4YBZ - chains A and C of the 4 polymer chains in the assembly; structure by X-ray diffraction, 2.10 A resolution.

# Chain A (and C)
Molecule: alpha subunit of Acyl-CoA synthetase (NDP forming)
From: Korarchaeum cryptofilum (strain OPF8)
Notes: chain C of this document is another copy of the same molecule, construct and numbering; everything in this record applies to it too
Reference sequence: B1L3C9 (B1L3C9_KORCO); residue numbers follow UniProt; this construct covers 1-464
Amino-acid sequence (464 residues; row label = number of the first residue in the row):
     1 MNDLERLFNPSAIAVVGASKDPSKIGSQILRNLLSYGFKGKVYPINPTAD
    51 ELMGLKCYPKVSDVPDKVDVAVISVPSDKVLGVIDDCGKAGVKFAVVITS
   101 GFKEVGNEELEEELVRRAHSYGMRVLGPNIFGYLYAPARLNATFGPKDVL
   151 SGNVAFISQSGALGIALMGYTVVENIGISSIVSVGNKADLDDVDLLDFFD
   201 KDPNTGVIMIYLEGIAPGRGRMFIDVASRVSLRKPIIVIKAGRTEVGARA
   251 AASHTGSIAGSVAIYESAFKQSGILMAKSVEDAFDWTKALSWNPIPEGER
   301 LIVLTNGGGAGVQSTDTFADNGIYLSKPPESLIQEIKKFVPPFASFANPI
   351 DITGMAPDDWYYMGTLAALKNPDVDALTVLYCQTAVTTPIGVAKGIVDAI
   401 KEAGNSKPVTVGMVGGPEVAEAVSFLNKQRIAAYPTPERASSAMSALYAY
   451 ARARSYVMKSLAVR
Disordered / not traced: 1 (chain C: 1-2)
Modified positions: His254 (N1-phosphonohistidine; NEP)
Bound ions: Mg2+: His254 (shared with Asp351(C) of chain C)
What the authors report for this chain:
  - post-translational modification sites: His254
  - contacts within the chain: Gly161-His254, Ala162-His254, Glu213-His254
  - Mg2+ coordination: Asp351
  - specificity-determining residues: Phe144, Ala162, Ile165, Met355, Thr384, Ala385 (proposed by the authors, not directly observed)

# How chain A and chain C interact
Pairs across the interface - 104 pairs, chain A then chain C:
  Gln28(A) - Ala385(C)
  Ser160(A) - Gly309(C)
  Ala162(A) - Gly307(C)
  Ala162(A) - Cys382(C)
  Leu163(A) - Gly309(C)
  Leu163(A) - Ala310(C)
  Leu163(A) - Gln313(C)
  Leu163(A) - Cys382(C)  hydrophobic
  Ile165(A) - Gln383(C)
  Ile165(A) - Thr384(C)
  Ala166(A) - Cys382(C)  hydrophobic
  Ala166(A) - Gln383(C)
  Ala166(A) - Val414(C)
  Ala166(A) - Gly415(C)
  Leu167(A) - Val414(C)  hydrophobic
  Gly169(A) - Gly415(C)
  Gly169(A) - Gly416(C)
  Tyr170(A) - Gly415(C)
  Tyr170(A) - Pro435(C)
  Val173(A) - Gly415(C)
  Val173(A) - Gly416(C)
  Val173(A) - Pro417(C)
  Tyr211(A) - Gly309(C)  hydrogen bond (side chain-backbone)
  Tyr211(A) - Gln313(C)  hydrogen bond
  Ile239(A) - Gln313(C)
  Ala241(A) - Val312(C)  hydrophobic
  Ala241(A) - Gln313(C)
  Ala241(A) - Asp316(C)
  Gly242(A) - Val312(C)
  Gly242(A) - Asp316(C)  hydrogen bond (backbone-side chain)
  Arg243(A) - Asp316(C)  hydrogen bond (backbone-side chain)
  Arg243(A) - Asp320(C)  salt bridge
  Thr244(A) - Asp316(C)  hydrogen bond
  Thr244(A) - Ala319(C)
  Thr244(A) - Asp320(C)
  Val246(A) - Thr315(C)
  Val246(A) - Ala319(C)  hydrophobic
  Gly247(A) - Val312(C)
  Gly247(A) - Thr315(C)
  Gly247(A) - Asp316(C)
  Ala250(A) - Val312(C)
  Ala251(A) - Val312(C)
  His254(A) - Gly307(C)
  His254(A) - Gly308(C)
  His254(A) - Gly309(C)
  Lys278(A) - Gln313(C)
  Ser279(A) - Glu438(C)
  Val280(A) - Thr436(C)
  Val280(A) - Glu438(C)  hydrogen bond (backbone-side chain)
  Glu281(A) - Glu281(C)
  Glu281(A) - Arg439(C)  salt bridge
  Asn306(A) - Ala162(C)
  Gly307(A) - Ala162(C)
  Gly307(A) - His254(C)
  Gly308(A) - His254(C)
  Gly309(A) - Ser160(C)
  Gly309(A) - Leu163(C)
  Gly309(A) - Tyr211(C)  hydrogen bond (backbone-side chain)
  Gly309(A) - His254(C)
  Ala310(A) - Leu163(C)
  Val312(A) - Ala241(C)  hydrophobic
  Val312(A) - Gly242(C)
  Val312(A) - Gly247(C)
  Val312(A) - Ala250(C)
  Val312(A) - Ala251(C)
  Gln313(A) - Tyr211(C)  hydrogen bond
  Gln313(A) - Ile239(C)
  Gln313(A) - Lys240(C)
  Gln313(A) - Ala241(C)
  Gln313(A) - Lys278(C)
  Thr315(A) - Val246(C)
  Thr315(A) - Gly247(C)
  Asp316(A) - Ala241(C)
  Asp316(A) - Gly242(C)  hydrogen bond (side chain-backbone)
  Asp316(A) - Arg243(C)  hydrogen bond (side chain-backbone)
  Asp316(A) - Thr244(C)  hydrogen bond
  Asp316(A) - Gly247(C)
  Thr317(A) - Arg243(C)
  Ala319(A) - Thr244(C)
  Ala319(A) - Val246(C)  hydrophobic
  Asp320(A) - Arg243(C)  salt bridge
  Asp320(A) - Thr244(C)
  Cys382(A) - Ala162(C)
  Cys382(A) - Leu163(C)  hydrophobic
  Cys382(A) - Ala166(C)  hydrophobic
  Gln383(A) - Ile165(C)
  Gln383(A) - Ala166(C)
  Thr384(A) - Ile165(C)
  Ala385(A) - Gln28(C)
  Val414(A) - Leu163(C)  hydrophobic
  Val414(A) - Ala166(C)
  Val414(A) - Leu167(C)
  Gly415(A) - Ala166(C)
  Gly415(A) - Gly169(C)
  Gly415(A) - Tyr170(C)
  Gly415(A) - Val173(C)
  Gly416(A) - Gly169(C)
  Gly416(A) - Val173(C)
  Pro417(A) - Val173(C)
  Pro435(A) - Tyr170(C)
  Thr436(A) - Tyr170(C)
  Glu438(A) - Ser279(C)
  Glu438(A) - Val280(C)  hydrogen bond (side chain-backbone)
  Arg439(A) - Glu281(C)  salt bridge
Also at the interface, not in a pair above, chain A (57 interface residues in all): Val105, Glu213, Lys240, Ser253, Tyr324, Phe343, Ser345, Asp351
Also at the interface, not in a pair above, chain C (59 interface residues in all): Val105, Val172, Glu213, Ser253, Asn306, Thr317, Tyr324, Phe343, Ser345, Asp351, Pro437
The authors on this interface:
  - residue pairs: Gly308(C)-His254(A), Gly309(C)-His254(A)

# Summary
Chain A and chain C form an interface of 57 and 59 residues respectively; the contacts include 12 hydrogen
bonds and 4 salt bridges. Among the polar pairs are Arg243(A)-Asp320(C), Glu281(A)-Arg439(C) and
Tyr211(A)-Gly309(C). The authors report contacts between Gly308(C) and His254(A) and Gly309(C) and His254(A).
The paper reports Mg2+ coordination by Asp351(A); specificity determinants Phe144(A), Ala162(A) and Ile165(A)
among others.
Chain A and chain C are both alpha subunit of Acyl-CoA synthetase (NDP forming) (Korarchaeum cryptofilum
(strain OPF8)); the structure, Ca. Korarchaeum cryptofilum dinucleotide forming Acetyl-coenzyme A synthetase 1
in complex with ADP and with phosphorylated ..., was determined by X-ray diffraction, deposited together with
4XYL, 4XYM, 4XZ3, 4Y8V, 4YAJ, 4YAK, 4YB8 and 5HBR.
